PDB entry 9B7S | electron microscopy, 2.84 A resolution | chains F and H of the 8 polymer chains in the assembly

# Chain F
Name: Capsid protein VP1
Source organism: Adeno-associated virus
Reference sequence: Q6JC40 (Q6JC40_9VIRU); residues 1-736 here = UniProt positions 1-736
Sequence (736 residues; numbered 1 to 736; the number before each row is that of its first residue):
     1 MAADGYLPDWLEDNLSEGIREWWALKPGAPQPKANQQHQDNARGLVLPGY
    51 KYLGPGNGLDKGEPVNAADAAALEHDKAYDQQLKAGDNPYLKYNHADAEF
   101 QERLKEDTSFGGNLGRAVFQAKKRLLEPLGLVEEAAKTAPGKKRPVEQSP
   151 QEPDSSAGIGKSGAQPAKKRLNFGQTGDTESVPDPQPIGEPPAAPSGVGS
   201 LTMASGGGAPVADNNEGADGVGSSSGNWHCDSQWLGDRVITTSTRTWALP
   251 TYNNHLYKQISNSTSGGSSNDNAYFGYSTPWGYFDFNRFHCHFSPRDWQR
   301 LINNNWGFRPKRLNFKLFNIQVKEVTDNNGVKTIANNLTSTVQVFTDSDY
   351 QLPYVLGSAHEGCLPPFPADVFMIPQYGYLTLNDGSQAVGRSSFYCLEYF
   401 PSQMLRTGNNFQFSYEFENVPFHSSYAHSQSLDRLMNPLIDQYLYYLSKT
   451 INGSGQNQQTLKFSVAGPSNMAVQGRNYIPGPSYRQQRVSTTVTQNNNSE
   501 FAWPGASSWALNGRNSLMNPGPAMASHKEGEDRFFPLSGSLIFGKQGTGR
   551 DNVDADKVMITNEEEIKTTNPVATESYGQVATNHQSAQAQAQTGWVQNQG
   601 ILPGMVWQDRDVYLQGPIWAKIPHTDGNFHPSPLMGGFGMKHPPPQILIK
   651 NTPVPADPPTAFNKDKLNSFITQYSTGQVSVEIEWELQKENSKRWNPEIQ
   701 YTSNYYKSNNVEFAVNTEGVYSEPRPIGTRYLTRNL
Not modelled in the structure: 1-286, 309-356, 374-422, 443, 512, 620-686

# Chain H
Name: Fab3-2 heavy chain
Source organism: Homo sapiens
Sequence (138 residues; each row starts with the number of its first residue):
    20 EVQLLESGGGLVQPGGSLRLSCAASGFTFSNYAMSWVRQAPGKGLEWVSL
    70 ISGSGGSIDYADSVKGRFTISRDNSKNTLYLQMDSLRAEDTAVYYCSKDP
   120 IYYDLSGYYAGRIYYFDYWGQGTLVTVSSASTKGPSVF
Not modelled in the structure: 150-157
Disulfide bonds: Cys-41/Cys-115

# Chain F / chain H interface
Pairs across the interface - 12 pairs, chain F then chain H:
  Thr-492(F) with Gln-22(H), hydrogen bond
  Gly-530(F) with Glu-20(H)
  Asp-532(F) with Glu-20(H)
  Tyr-705(F) with Ser-49(H), hydrogen bond (side chain-backbone); Asn-50(H); Ser-73(H); Tyr-122(H); Leu-124(H), hydrophobic
  Tyr-706(F) with Ser-49(H); Asn-93(H), hydrogen bond (side chain-backbone); Ser-94(H)
  Ser-708(F) with Ser-94(H)
Interface residues without a listed pair, chain F (7 interface residues in all): Lys-707
Interface residues without a listed pair, chain H (10 interface residues in all): Gly-72

# Summary
Chain F and chain H form an interface of 7 and 10 residues respectively, with 3 hydrogen bonds. Polar pairs
include Thr-492(F)/Gln-22(H), Tyr-705(F)/Ser-49(H) and Tyr-706(F)/Asn-93(H).
Chain F is Capsid protein VP1 (Adeno-associated virus) and chain H is Fab3-2 heavy chain (Homo sapiens); the
structure, Fab3-2 in complex with the capsid of Adeno-associated virus type 9, was determined by electron
microscopy together with 9B6N, 9B6O, 9B6Q, 9B6R, 9B6S, 9B6T and 9 further entries from the same study.
